1IZL - chains L and Y of the 28 polymer chains in the assembly; structure by X-ray diffraction, 3.70 A resolution.

# Chain L
Protein: Photosystem II: Subunit PsbB
From: Thermosynechococcus elongatus
Chain sequence (472 residues; row label = number of the first residue in the row; note: 38 numbers in that range are skipped by the numbering (no residue carries them; nothing is unmodelled there); X marks 106 residues of unknown identity (built as UNK)):
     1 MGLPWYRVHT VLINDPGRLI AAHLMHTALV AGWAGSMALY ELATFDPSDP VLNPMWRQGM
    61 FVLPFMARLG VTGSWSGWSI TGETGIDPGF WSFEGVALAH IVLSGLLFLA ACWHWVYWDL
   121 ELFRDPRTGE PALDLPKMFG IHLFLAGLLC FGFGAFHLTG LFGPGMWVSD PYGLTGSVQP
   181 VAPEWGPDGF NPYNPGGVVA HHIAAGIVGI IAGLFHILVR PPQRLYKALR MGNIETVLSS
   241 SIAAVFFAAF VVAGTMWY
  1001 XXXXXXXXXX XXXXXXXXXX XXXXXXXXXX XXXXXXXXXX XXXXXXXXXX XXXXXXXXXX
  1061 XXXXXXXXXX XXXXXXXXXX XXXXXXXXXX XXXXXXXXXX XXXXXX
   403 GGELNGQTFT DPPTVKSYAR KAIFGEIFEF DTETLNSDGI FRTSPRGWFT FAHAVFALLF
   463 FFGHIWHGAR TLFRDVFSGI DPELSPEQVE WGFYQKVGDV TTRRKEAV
Disordered / not traced: 78-82, 126-129, 172-178, 479-510
Small-molecule neighbours:
  - chlorophyll a (CLA), molecule 1: H9, L461, F464, G465, W468
  - chlorophyll a (CLA), molecule 2: V11, A22, W115
  - chlorophyll a (CLA), molecule 3: L12, R18, A22, H23, H26, I234, V237, L238, S241
  - chlorophyll a (CLA), molecule 4: L19, I20, H23, L24, M138, I141, H142, L145
  - chlorophyll a (CLA), molecule 5: I20, L24, L106, A110, H114
  - chlorophyll a (CLA), molecule 6: T27, V30, A31, F61, P64, F65
  - chlorophyll a (CLA), molecule 7: A34, A248, A249, V252
  - chlorophyll a (CLA), molecule 8: G59, M60, S446, W450, F451, UNK_1050
  - chlorophyll a (CLA), molecule 9: R68, L69, G152, A155, F156
  - chlorophyll a (CLA), molecule 10: P136, F139, H142, V237, S240, S241, A243, A244
  - chlorophyll a (CLA), molecule 11: F139, V208, I211, A212
  - chlorophyll a (CLA), molecule 12: A146, L149, C150, Y193, H201
  - chlorophyll a (CLA), molecule 13: V198, V199, A200, A204, A205, V208, V251

# Chain Y
Protein: Photosystem II: Subunit PsbO
From: Thermosynechococcus elongatus
Chain sequence (205 residues; row label = number of the first residue in the row; X marks 205 residues of unknown identity (built as UNK)):
     1 XXXXXXXXXX XXXXXXXXXX XXXXXXXXXX XXXXXXXXXX XXXXXXXXXX XXXXXXXXXX
    61 XXXXXXXXXX XXXXXXXXXX XXXXXXXXXX XXXXXXXXXX XXXXXXXXXX XXXXXXXXXX
   121 XXXXXXXXXX XXXXXXXXXX XXXXXXXXXX XXXXXXXXXX XXXXXXXXXX XXXXXXXXXX
   181 XXXXXXXXXX XXXXXXXXXX XXXXX
Disordered / not traced: 38-42, 66, 169-175

# Chain L / chain Y interface
Chain L side of the interface, 2 residues: D440, F443

# Summary
Chain L and chain Y make no direct contact in this assembly. Chain L binds 13 copies of chlorophyll a.
Here chain L is Photosystem II: Subunit PsbB and chain Y is Photosystem II: Subunit PsbO, both from
Thermosynechococcus elongatus. Entry 1IZL (Crystal Structure of Photosystem II) was determined by X-ray
diffraction.
